7CAG - chains A and B of the 5 polymer chains in the assembly; structure by electron microscopy, 3.78 A resolution.

Chain A:
Protein: ABC sugar transporter, permease component
From: Mycolicibacterium smegmatis (strain ATCC 700084 / mc(2)155)
Reference sequence: I7G6S2 (I7G6S2_MYCS2); residues 1-305 here = UniProt positions 1-305
Chain sequence (305 residues; each row starts with the number of its first residue):
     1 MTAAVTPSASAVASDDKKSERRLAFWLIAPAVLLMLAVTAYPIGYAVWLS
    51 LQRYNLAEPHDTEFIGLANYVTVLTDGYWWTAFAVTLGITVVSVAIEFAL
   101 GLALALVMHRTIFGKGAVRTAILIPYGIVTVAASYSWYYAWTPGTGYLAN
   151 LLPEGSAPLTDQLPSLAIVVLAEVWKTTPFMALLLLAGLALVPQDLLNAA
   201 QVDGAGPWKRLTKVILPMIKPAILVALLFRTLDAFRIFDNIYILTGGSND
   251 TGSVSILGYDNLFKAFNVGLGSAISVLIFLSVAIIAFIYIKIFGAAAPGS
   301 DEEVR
Not modelled in the structure: 1-14, 300-305
From the paper describing this entry:
  - binding site for alpha-D-glucopyranose: E173, K176, R230, D233, N240

Chain B:
Protein: ABC transporter, permease protein SugB
From: Mycolicibacterium smegmatis (strain ATCC 700084 / mc(2)155)
Reference sequence: A0R2C1 (A0R2C1_MYCS2); numbering as in UniProt (aligned over 1-278)
Chain sequence (278 residues; each row starts with the number of its first residue):
     1 MADRVDARRATWWSVVNILVIVYALIPVLWILSLSLKPTSSVKDGKLIPT
    51 EITFANYKAIFSGDAFTSALFNSIGIGLITTIIAVVIGGMAAYAVARLQF
   101 PGKQLLIGVALLIAMFPHISLVTPIFNMWRGIGLFDTWPGLIIPYITFAL
   151 PLAIYTLSAFFREIPWDLEKAAKMDGATPAQAFRKVIAPLAAPGIVTAAI
   201 LVFIFAWNDLLLALSLTATQRAITAPVAIANFTGSSQFEEPTGSIAAGAM
   251 VITIPIIIFVLIFQRRIVAGLTSGAVKG
Not modelled in the structure: 1-5
From the paper describing this entry:
  - conformationally variable residues (order/disorder transition, side-chain flip): Q237, F238, R266 to G278
  - binding site for alpha-D-glucopyranose: H118

Interface between chain A and chain B:
Residue-residue contacts - 113 pairs, chain A then chain B:
  E20(A) - L98(B)
  E20(A) - Q99(B)
  A24(A) - P101(B)  hydrophobic
  F25(A) - F100(B)  hydrophobic
  L27(A) - M90(B)
  L27(A) - A94(B)  hydrophobic
  I28(A) - A91(B)  hydrophobic
  I28(A) - A94(B)  hydrophobic
  I28(A) - L106(B)  hydrophobic
  A31(A) - I87(B)
  A31(A) - A91(B)  hydrophobic
  L34(A) - I146(B)  hydrophobic
  L34(A) - T147(B)
  L34(A) - L150(B)  hydrophobic
  M35(A) - A110(B)  hydrophobic
  M35(A) - I113(B)  hydrophobic
  M35(A) - T147(B)
  M35(A) - L150(B)  hydrophobic
  V38(A) - I143(B)  hydrophobic
  V38(A) - T147(B)
  T39(A) - I113(B)
  T39(A) - T147(B)
  Y41(A) - M128(B)  hydrophobic
  P42(A) - L121(B)  hydrophobic
  I43(A) - F116(B)  hydrophobic
  I43(A) - L121(B)  hydrophobic
  Y45(A) - P124(B)  hydrophobic
  A46(A) - F116(B)  hydrophobic
  V107(A) - W13(B)
  V107(A) - V16(B)
  R110(A) - W13(B)
  T111(A) - W13(B)  hydrogen bond
  I112(A) - W13(B)
  F113(A) - N17(B)
  G116(A) - Q264(B)
  V118(A) - N17(B)
  R119(A) - Q264(B)
  R119(A) - I267(B)
  T120(A) - V260(B)
  A121(A) - A24(B)
  I124(A) - L25(B)  hydrophobic
  I124(A) - I257(B)  hydrophobic
  P125(A) - A24(B)
  Y126(A) - I204(B)
  G127(A) - N208(B)
  I128(A) - I31(B)  hydrophobic
  I128(A) - T253(B)
  T130(A) - L210(B)
  V131(A) - L210(B)  hydrophobic
  A132(A) - I31(B)
  A132(A) - A246(B)
  A132(A) - A249(B)  hydrophobic
  Y135(A) - E240(B)  hydrogen bond
  S136(A) - W30(B)  hydrogen bond (backbone-side chain)
  S136(A) - I31(B)
  W137(A) - P27(B)  hydrophobic
  Y139(A) - L34(B)  hydrophobic
  Y139(A) - K43(B)
  Y139(A) - E240(B)
  Y139(A) - T242(B)
  T145(A) - K43(B)
  G146(A) - W30(B)
  G146(A) - G45(B)
  Y147(A) - W30(B)  hydrophobic
  Y147(A) - L47(B)  hydrophobic
  V174(A) - Y23(B)
  W175(A) - Y23(B)
  W175(A) - A24(B)
  W175(A) - P27(B)
  W175(A) - V28(B)  hydrophobic
  F180(A) - L201(B)  hydrophobic
  L183(A) - T197(B)
  L184(A) - T197(B)
  L186(A) - I267(B)  hydrophobic
  A187(A) - P193(B)
  A187(A) - T197(B)
  G188(A) - F160(B)
  A190(A) - V268(B)
  L191(A) - E163(B)
  M218(A) - E163(B)
  P221(A) - A159(B)
  P221(A) - R162(B)
  P221(A) - E163(B)
  A222(A) - F160(B)  hydrophobic
  V225(A) - Y155(B)
  V225(A) - T156(B)
  L228(A) - Y155(B)  hydrophobic
  F229(A) - P151(B)
  F229(A) - L152(B)  hydrophobic
  F229(A) - Y155(B)  hydrophobic
  L232(A) - M115(B)  hydrophobic
  R236(A) - A114(B)  hydrogen bond (side chain-backbone)
  R236(A) - M115(B)  hydrogen bond (side chain-backbone)
  R236(A) - F116(B)
  R236(A) - H118(B)
  S255(A) - I119(B)
  L262(A) - S120(B)
  F263(A) - I119(B)
  S275(A) - P117(B)
  S275(A) - S120(B)  hydrogen bond
  I278(A) - P117(B)  hydrophobic
  F279(A) - L112(B)  hydrophobic
  F279(A) - M115(B)
  F279(A) - F116(B)  hydrophobic
  V282(A) - M115(B)
  A283(A) - M115(B)
  A286(A) - L111(B)  hydrophobic
  I290(A) - L111(B)  hydrophobic
  I290(A) - Y155(B)
  A296(A) - R162(B)  hydrogen bond (backbone-side chain)
  A297(A) - Y155(B)  hydrophobic
  A297(A) - S158(B)  hydrogen bond (backbone-side chain)
  P298(A) - Q104(B)
Also at the interface, not in a pair above, chain A (91 interface residues in all): L23, P30, V32, L100, L106, H109, K115, I122, L123, V129, A133, A140, G144, N150, T178, D195, D239, G258, V276, A295
Also at the interface, not in a pair above, chain B (83 interface residues in all): R9, V20, D44, Y93, G102, I107, T123, I125, P179, I200, P226, I245, L261, A269, G270, A275

Overview:
91 residues of chain A and 83 residues of chain B are in contact, with 8 hydrogen bonds. Polar contacts
include T111(A)-W13(B), Y135(A)-E240(B) and S136(A)-W30(B). From the paper: a binding site for
alpha-D-glucopyranose at E173(A), K176(A) and H118(B) among others; conformational variability at Q237(B),
F238(B) and R266(B).
Chain A is ABC sugar transporter, permease component and chain B is ABC transporter, permease protein SugB,
both from Mycolicibacterium smegmatis (strain ATCC 700084 / mc(2)155); the structure, Mycobacterium smegmatis
LpqY-SugABC complex in the catalytic intermediate state, was determined by electron microscopy together with
7CAD, 7CAE and 7CAF from the same study.
